Entry 5FYL (X-ray diffraction, 3.10 A resolution); this record covers chains H and L of the 6 polymer chains in the assembly.

# Chain H
Protein: PGT122 antibody fab heavy chain
Organism: Homo sapiens
Notes: antibody fragment or engineered binder
Amino-acid sequence (244 residues; each row starts with the number of its first residue; a row labelled like 82A-82C holds insertion residues (82A, then the next letters in order)):
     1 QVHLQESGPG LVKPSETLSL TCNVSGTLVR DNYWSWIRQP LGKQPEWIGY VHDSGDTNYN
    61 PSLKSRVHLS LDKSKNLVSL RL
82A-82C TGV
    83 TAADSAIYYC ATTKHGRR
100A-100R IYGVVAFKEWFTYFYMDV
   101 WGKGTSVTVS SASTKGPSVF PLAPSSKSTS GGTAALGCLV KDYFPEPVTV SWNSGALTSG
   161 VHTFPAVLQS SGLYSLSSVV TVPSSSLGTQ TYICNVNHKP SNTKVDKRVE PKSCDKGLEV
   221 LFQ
Disordered / not traced: 127-130, 212-223
Cystine bridges: Cys-22/Cys-92, Cys-138/Cys-194
Covalently attached groups: glycan linked to Asn-23

# Chain L
Protein: PGT122 antibody fab light chain
Organism: Homo sapiens
Notes: antibody fragment or engineered binder
Amino-acid sequence (213 residues; numbered 6 to 213 plus 6 insertion-coded residues; 1 number in that range is skipped by the numbering (no residue carries it; nothing is unmodelled there); the number before each row is that of its first residue; a row labelled like 67A-67C holds insertion residues (67A, then the next letters in order)):
     6 APTF
    11 VSVAPGQTAR ITCGEESLGS RSVIWYQQRP GQAPSLIIYN NNDRPSGIPD RFSGSPG
67A-67C STF
    68 GTTATLTITS VEAGDEADYY CHIWDSRR
95A-95C PTN
    96 WVFGEGTTLI VLSQPKAAPS VTLFPPSSEE LQANKATLVC LISDFYPGAV TVAWKADSSP
   156 VKAGVETTTP SKQSNNKYAA SSYLSLTPEQ WKSHKSYSCQ VTHEGSTVEK TVAPTECS
Disordered / not traced: 211-213
Cystine bridges: Cys-23/Cys-88, Cys-135/Cys-194

# Interface between chain H and chain L
Contacting residue pairs - 73 pairs, chain H then chain L:
  Ile-37(H) with Phe-98(L), hydrophobic
  Gln-39(H) with Tyr-87(L)
  Gln-44(H) with Tyr-87(L); Val-97(L); Phe-98(L); Glu-100(L)
  Pro-45(H) with Tyr-87(L); Val-97(L); Phe-98(L), hydrogen bond (backbone-backbone)
  Glu-46(H) with Trp-96(L)
  Trp-47(H) with His-89(L); Trp-91(L), hydrophobic; Trp-96(L), hydrogen bond (backbone-backbone)
  Ile-48(H) with Trp-96(L)
  Gly-49(H) with Trp-96(L)
  Tyr-59(H) with Trp-96(L)
  Asn-60(H) with Trp-96(L)
  Pro-61(H) with Trp-96(L)
  Tyr-91(H) with Gln-42(L); Ala-43(L), hydrophobic; Pro-44(L)
  Arg-100(H) with Arg-31(L), hydrogen bond (side chain-backbone)
  Tyr-100B(H) with Ser-93(L)
  Phe-100K(H) with Ser-30(L); Ser-32(L); Trp-91(L)
  Thr-100L(H) with Trp-91(L)
  Tyr-100M(H) with Ser-32(L); Asn-50(L), hydrogen bond; Trp-91(L), hydrophobic
  Phe-100N(H) with Trp-91(L)
  Tyr-100O(H) with Ile-34(L), hydrophobic; Tyr-36(L); Leu-46(L), hydrophobic; Tyr-49(L)
  Met-100P(H) with Tyr-36(L), hydrogen bond (backbone-side chain); Leu-46(L); Phe-98(L), hydrophobic
  Asp-100Q(H) with Leu-46(L)
  Trp-101(H) with Tyr-36(L), hydrophobic; Pro-44(L), hydrogen bond (side chain-backbone)
  Gly-102(H) with Ala-43(L)
  Val-119(H) with Glu-124(L)
  Phe-120(H) with Ser-122(L), hydrogen bond (backbone-side chain); Glu-124(L); Glu-125(L)
  Pro-121(H) with Ser-122(L); Glu-124(L)
  Leu-122(H) with Phe-119(L), hydrophobic
  Ala-123(H) with Phe-119(L)
  Ser-126(H) with Thr-117(L); Leu-118(L); Phe-119(L)
  Leu-136(H) with Phe-119(L)
  Gly-137(H) with Phe-119(L)
  Leu-139(H) with Val-134(L), hydrophobic
  Lys-141(H) with Lys-130(L)
  His-162(H) with Lys-172(L), hydrogen bond
  Thr-163(H) with Gln-168(L)
  Phe-164(H) with Leu-136(L), hydrophobic; Ile-137(L); Ser-138(L); Ala-174(L), hydrophobic; Ala-175(L); Ser-176(L)
  Ala-166(H) with Thr-163(L)
  Val-167(H) with Thr-163(L); Tyr-178(L), hydrophobic
  Gln-169(H) with Glu-161(L), hydrogen bond
  Leu-176(H) with Tyr-178(L)
  Val-179(H) with Phe-119(L), hydrophobic; Leu-136(L), hydrophobic
  Lys-207(H) with Glu-124(L), salt bridge
Also at the interface, not in a pair above, chain H (51 interface residues in all): Lys-43, Tyr-50, Asn-58, Lys-103, Ser-125, Ala-135, Pro-165, Ser-175, Ser-177
Also at the interface, not in a pair above, chain L (51 interface residues in all): Gln-38, Asn-51, Gly-67, Ser-67A, Thr-95B, Asn-95C, Gly-99, Pro-120, Ala-128, Thr-132, Asp-139, Thr-162, Val-207

# Summary
Chain H and chain L each contribute 51 residues to their interface; the contacts include 9 hydrogen bonds and
1 salt bridge. Polar pairs include Lys-207(H)/Glu-124(L), Arg-100(H)/Arg-31(L) and Met-100P(H)/Tyr-36(L).
Covalently linked N-acetylglucosamine: at Asn-23(H).
Chain H is PGT122 antibody fab heavy chain and chain L is PGT122 antibody fab light chain, both from Homo
sapiens; the structure, Crystal Structure at 3.7 A Resolution of Fully Glycosylated HIV-1 Clade A BG505
SOSIP.664 Prefusion Env ..., was determined by X-ray diffraction together with 5FYJ and 5FYK from the same
study.
